1E4D - chains A and C; structure by X-ray diffraction, 1.80 A resolution.

[Chain A (and C)]
Molecule: Beta-lactamase oxa-10
Source organism: Pseudomonas aeruginosa
Notes: EC 3.5.2.6; chain C of this document is another copy of the same molecule, construct and numbering; everything in this record applies to it too
UniProt: P14489 (BLP2_PSEAE); residues 21-266 here = UniProt positions 21-266
Sequence (246 residues; row label = number of the first residue in the row):
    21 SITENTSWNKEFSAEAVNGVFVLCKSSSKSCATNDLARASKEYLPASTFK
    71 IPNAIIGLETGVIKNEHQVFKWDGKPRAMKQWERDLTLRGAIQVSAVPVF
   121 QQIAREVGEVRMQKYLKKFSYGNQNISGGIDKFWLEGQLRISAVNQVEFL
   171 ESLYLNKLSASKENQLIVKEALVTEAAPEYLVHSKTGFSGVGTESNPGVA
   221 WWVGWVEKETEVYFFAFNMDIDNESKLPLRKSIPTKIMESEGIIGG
Unresolved in the structure: 21, 265-266 (chain C: fully traced)
Sequence notes: modified residue (70)
Modified / non-standard residues: Lys70 (lysine nz-carboxylic acid; KCX)
Disulfide bonds: Cys44-Cys51
Curated features (UniProtKB/Swiss-Prot):
  - active site: Ser67 (Acyl-ester intermediate)
  - binding site (a beta-lactam): Ser115, Thr206, Phe208, Arg250
  - modified residue: Lys70 (N6-carboxylysine)
  - mutagenesis: Thr26 (T26M: No effect on catalytic efficiency with respect to penicillins, cephalosporins or carbapenems. No effect on resistance to penicillins, cephalosporins or carbapenems in C600Z1 E.coli strain ...), Lys70 (K70A: Abolishes catalytic activity), Val117 (V117L: Slightly increases catalytic efficiency, about 4-fold, with respect to carbapenems; when associated with M-26 ...), Phe153 (F153S: Increases resistance to ceftazidime about 30-fold in P.aeruginosa strains PA01 and PA14; when associated with D-157), Trp154 (W154A/F/G/H: Drastically reduces catalytic efficiency, between about 50- to 30,000-fold, with respect to different beta-lactams. Decreases thermal stability, despite unaltered overall structure ...), Gly157 (G157D: Increases resistance to ceftazidime about 15-fold in P.aeruginosa strains PA01 and PA14. Increases resistance to ceftazidime about 30-fold in P.aeruginosa strains PA01 and PA14 ...)

[Interface between chain A and chain C]
Pairs across the interface - 55 pairs, chain A then chain C:
  Glu86(A) - Asn176(C)  hydrogen bond
  Glu86(A) - Lys182(C)  salt bridge
  Glu86(A) - Leu186(C)
  Glu86(A) - Lys189(C)  salt bridge
  His87(A) - Tyr174(C)  hydrogen bond (side chain-backbone)
  Val89(A) - Thr230(C)
  Arg104(A) - Glu199(C)  salt bridge
  Arg104(A) - Glu229(C)  salt bridge
  Asp105(A) - Thr230(C)
  Leu106(A) - Thr230(C)
  Thr107(A) - Glu229(C)
  Thr107(A) - Thr230(C)
  Arg109(A) - Ala196(C)
  Arg109(A) - Ala197(C)  hydrogen bond (side chain-backbone)
  Arg109(A) - Pro198(C)  hydrogen bond (side chain-backbone)
  Arg109(A) - Leu201(C)
  Gly110(A) - Pro198(C)
  Gln113(A) - Pro198(C)
  Tyr174(A) - His87(C)  hydrogen bond (backbone-side chain)
  Asn176(A) - Glu86(C)  hydrogen bond
  Lys182(A) - Glu86(C)  salt bridge
  Lys182(A) - Glu183(C)  salt bridge
  Glu183(A) - Lys182(C)
  Glu183(A) - Leu186(C)
  Leu186(A) - Glu86(C)
  Leu186(A) - Glu183(C)
  Leu186(A) - Leu186(C)  hydrophobic
  Leu186(A) - Ile187(C)  hydrophobic
  Ile187(A) - Lys182(C)
  Ile187(A) - Leu186(C)  hydrophobic
  Lys189(A) - Glu86(C)  salt bridge
  Lys189(A) - Glu190(C)
  Glu190(A) - Lys189(C)
  Glu190(A) - Glu190(C)  hydrogen bond (backbone-side chain)
  Glu190(A) - Val193(C)
  Glu190(A) - Leu201(C)
  Glu190(A) - His203(C)  salt bridge
  Val193(A) - Glu190(C)
  Val193(A) - Ala196(C)
  Ala196(A) - Arg109(C)
  Ala197(A) - Arg109(C)  hydrogen bond (backbone-side chain)
  Pro198(A) - Gly110(C)
  Pro198(A) - Gln113(C)
  Glu199(A) - Arg104(C)  salt bridge
  Glu199(A) - Leu106(C)
  Glu199(A) - Val114(C)
  Leu201(A) - Arg109(C)
  Leu201(A) - Glu190(C)
  His203(A) - Glu190(C)  salt bridge
  Glu229(A) - Arg104(C)  salt bridge
  Glu229(A) - Thr107(C)
  Thr230(A) - Val89(C)
  Thr230(A) - Asp105(C)
  Thr230(A) - Leu106(C)
  Thr230(A) - Thr107(C)
Other interface residues (no listed pair), chain A (31 interface residues in all): Asn85, Val114, Leu175, Thr194
Other interface residues (no listed pair), chain C (33 interface residues in all): Asn85, Leu175, Thr194, Tyr200, Glu227

[In short]
31 residues of chain A and 33 residues of chain C are in contact; the contacts include 8 hydrogen bonds and 11
salt bridges. Among the polar pairs are Glu86(A)-Lys182(C), Glu86(A)-Lys189(C) and Arg104(A)-Glu199(C).
Both chains are Beta-lactamase oxa-10 (Pseudomonas aeruginosa). Entry 1E4D (Structure of OXA10 beta-lactamase
at pH 8.3) was determined by X-ray diffraction (same publication as 1E3U).
